PDB entry 4OO1 | X-ray diffraction, 3.30 A resolution | chains A and B of the 11 polymer chains in the assembly

# Chain A
Protein: Exosome complex component RRP45
From: Saccharomyces cerevisiae
UniProtKB: Q05636 (RRP45_YEAST); numbering as in UniProt (aligned over 1-305)
Chain sequence (305 residues; numbered 1 to 305; the number before each row is that of its first residue):
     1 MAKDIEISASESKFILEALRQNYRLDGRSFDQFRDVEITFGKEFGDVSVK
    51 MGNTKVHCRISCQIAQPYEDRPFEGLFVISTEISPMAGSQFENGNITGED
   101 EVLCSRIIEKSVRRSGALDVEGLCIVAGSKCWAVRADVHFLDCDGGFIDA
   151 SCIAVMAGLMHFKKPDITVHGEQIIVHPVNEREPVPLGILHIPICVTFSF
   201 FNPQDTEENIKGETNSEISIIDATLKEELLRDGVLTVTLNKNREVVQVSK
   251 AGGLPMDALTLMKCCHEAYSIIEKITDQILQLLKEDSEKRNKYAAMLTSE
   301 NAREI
Unresolved in the structure: 1-2, 207-212, 302-305

# Chain B
Protein: Exosome complex component SKI6
From: Saccharomyces cerevisiae
UniProtKB: P46948 (RRP41_YEAST); residue numbers follow UniProt; this construct covers 1-246
Chain sequence (250 residues; each row starts with the number of its first residue; numbers below 1 keep their minus sign (Gly-3 is residue -3)):
    -3 GPDHMSRLEIYSPEGLRLDGRRWNELRRFESSINTHPHAADGSSYMEQGN
    47 NKIITLVKGPKEPRLKSQMDTSKALLNVSVNITKFSKFERSKSSHKNERR
    97 VLEIQTSLVRMFEKNVMLNIYPRTVIDIEIHVLEQDGGIMGSLINGITLA
   147 LIDAGISMFDYISGISVGLYDTTPLLDTNSLEENAMSTVTLGVVGKSEKL
   197 SLLLVEDKIPLDRLENVLAIGIAGAHRVRDLMDEELRKHAQKRVSNASAR
Unresolved in the structure: -3 to 3, 243-246
Construct notes: expression tag (-3 to 0)
Swiss-Prot annotation at these positions:
  - mutagenesis: Lys62 to Ser63 (Impairs RNA-binding (at the proposed ring entry site)), Arg95 to Arg96 (Impairs RNA-binding (at the proposed ring exit site))

# Chain A / chain B interface
Pairs across the interface (57; chain A residue first):
  Ile96(A) with Arg95(B)
  Val102(A) with Arg95(B)
  Ser105(A) with Arg95(B), hydrogen bond
  Arg106(A) with Arg95(B); Arg96(B); Glu99(B), salt bridge
  Lys110(A) with Leu200(B); Val201(B); Glu202(B)
  Arg114(A) with Glu202(B), salt bridge; Asp203(B), salt bridge
  Ser115(A) with Lys204(B)
  His191(A) with Lys204(B)
  Asp232(A) with Lys110(B), hydrogen bond (backbone-side chain)
  Val234(A) with Arg106(B)
  Arg243(A) with Leu207(B), hydrogen bond (backbone-backbone); Asp208(B), salt bridge
  Glu244(A) with Lys204(B), salt bridge; Ile205(B); Pro206(B); Leu207(B)
  Val245(A) with Asp203(B); Lys204(B); Ile205(B), hydrogen bond (backbone-backbone); Leu207(B), hydrophobic
  Val246(A) with Glu202(B); Asp203(B)
  Gln247(A) with Val201(B); Glu202(B)
  Val248(A) with Leu199(B); Leu200(B); Val201(B), hydrogen bond (backbone-backbone)
  Ser249(A) with Leu199(B)
  Lys250(A) with Leu196(B); Ser197(B); Leu198(B); Leu199(B), hydrogen bond (backbone-backbone)
  Ala251(A) with Ser103(B); Arg106(B)
  Gly252(A) with Arg106(B); Met107(B); Ser197(B), hydrogen bond (backbone-backbone)
  Gly253(A) with Arg106(B); Lys110(B)
  Leu254(A) with Lys110(B)
  Met256(A) with Lys195(B); Leu196(B), hydrogen bond (backbone-backbone)
  Asp257(A) with Glu194(B)
  Ala258(A) with Glu194(B); Leu214(B), hydrophobic; Ile218(B), hydrophobic
  Leu259(A) with Glu211(B)
  Leu261(A) with Leu196(B), hydrophobic; Leu199(B), hydrophobic
  Met262(A) with Leu210(B), hydrophobic; Glu211(B), hydrogen bond (side chain-backbone)
  Cys265(A) with Leu207(B), hydrophobic
Interface residues without a listed pair, chain A (34 interface residues in all): Ile79, Glu99, Glu109, Pro255, Tyr269
Interface residues without a listed pair, chain B (27 interface residues in all): Thr102

# Overview
Chain A and chain B form an interface of 34 and 27 residues respectively, with 9 hydrogen bonds and 5 salt
bridges. Polar contacts include Arg106(A)-Glu99(B), Arg114(A)-Glu202(B) and Arg114(A)-Asp203(B). UniProt lists
4 mutagenesis sites on chain B.
Chain A is Exosome complex component RRP45 and chain B is Exosome complex component SKI6, both from
Saccharomyces cerevisiae; the structure, Structure of an Rrp6-RNA exosome complex bound to poly(A) RNA, was
determined by X-ray diffraction.
